4A0V - chains I and N of the 16 polymer chains in the assembly; structure by electron microscopy, 10.70 A resolution (very low resolution: no residue pairs are listed; an interface is given only as per-side residue counts).

[Chain I (and N)]
Name: T-complex protein 1 subunit beta
From: Bos taurus
Notes: chain N of this document is another copy of the same molecule, construct and numbering; everything in this record applies to it too
UniProt: Q3ZBH0 (TCPB_BOVIN); residues 1-513 here correspond to UniProt positions 14-526 (UniProt number = residue number + 13)
Amino-acid sequence (513 residues; each row starts with the number of its first residue):
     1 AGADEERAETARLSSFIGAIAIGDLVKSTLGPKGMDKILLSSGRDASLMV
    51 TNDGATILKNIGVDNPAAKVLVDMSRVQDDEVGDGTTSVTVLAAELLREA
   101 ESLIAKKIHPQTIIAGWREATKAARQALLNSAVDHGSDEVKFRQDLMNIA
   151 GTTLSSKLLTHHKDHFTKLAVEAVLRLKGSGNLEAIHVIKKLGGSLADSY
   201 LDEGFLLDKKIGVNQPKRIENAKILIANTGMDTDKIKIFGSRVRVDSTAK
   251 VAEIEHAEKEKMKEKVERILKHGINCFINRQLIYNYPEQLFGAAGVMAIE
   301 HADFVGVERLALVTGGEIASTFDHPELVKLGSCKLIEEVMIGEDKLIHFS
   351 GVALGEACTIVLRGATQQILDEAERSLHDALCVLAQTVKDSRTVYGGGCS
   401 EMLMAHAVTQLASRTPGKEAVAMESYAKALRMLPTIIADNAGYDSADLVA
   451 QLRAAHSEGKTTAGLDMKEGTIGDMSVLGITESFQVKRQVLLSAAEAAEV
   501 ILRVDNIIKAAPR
Not modelled in the structure: 232-268 (chain N: 234-256)
UniProt features mapped onto this chain:
  - binding site (ADP): Gly-31, Gly-85, Thr-86, Thr-87, Ser-88, Ser-155, Ser-156, Gly-397, Glu-482, Lys-487
  - binding site (ATP): Gly-31, Gly-85, Thr-86, Thr-87, Glu-482, Lys-487
  - binding site (Mg(2+)): Asp-84
  - modified residue: Ser-47 (Phosphoserine), Lys-141 (N6-acetyllysine), Lys-168 (N6-acetyllysine), Ser-247 (Phosphoserine), Thr-248 (Phosphothreonine)
  - cross-link: Lys-235 (Glycyl lysine isopeptide (Lys-Gly) (interchain with G-Cter in SUMO2))

[Interface between chain I and chain N]
At this resolution (11 A) residue pairs are not listed: 16 residues of chain I and 13 of chain N lie at the interface.

[In short]
The interface between chain I and chain N involves 16 residues on one side and 13 on the other. Curated
annotation (UniProt) lists 10 ADP-binding residues, 6 ATP-binding residues and Mg2+-binding residue Asp-84(I)
on chain I.
Chain I and chain N are both T-complex protein 1 subunit beta (Bos taurus); the structure, model refined
against the Symmetry-free cryo-EM map of TRiC-AMP-PNP, was determined by electron microscopy, deposited
together with 4A0O, 4A0W and 4A13.
